Entry 9IX5 (X-ray diffraction, 2.65 A resolution); this record covers chains A and B.

# Chain A
Protein: Thyroid hormone receptor beta
From: Homo sapiens
UniProtKB: P10828 (THB_HUMAN); residues 203-461 here = UniProt positions 203-461
Sequence (259 residues; each row starts with the number of its first residue):
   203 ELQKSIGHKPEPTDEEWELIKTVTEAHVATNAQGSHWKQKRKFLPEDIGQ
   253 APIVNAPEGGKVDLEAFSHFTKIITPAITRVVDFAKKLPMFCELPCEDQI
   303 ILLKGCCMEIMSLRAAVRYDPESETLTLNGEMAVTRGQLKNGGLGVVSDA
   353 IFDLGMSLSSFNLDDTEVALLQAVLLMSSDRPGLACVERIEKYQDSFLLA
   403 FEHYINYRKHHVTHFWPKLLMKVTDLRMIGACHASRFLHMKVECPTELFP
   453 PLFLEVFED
Disordered / not traced: 203-210, 237-238, 247-264, 444-445, 460-461
Small-molecule neighbours: A1EAC (2-[(1-methoxy-7-naphthalen-2-yloxy-4-oxidanyl-isoquinolin-3-yl)carbonylamino]ethanoic acid): Asn-233, Phe-269, Phe-272, Ile-275, Ile-276, Ala-279, Arg-282, Met-310, Met-313, Ser-314, Arg-316, Ala-317, Arg-320, Thr-329, Leu-330, Asn-331, Gly-345, Leu-346, His-435, Arg-438, Phe-439, Met-442, Phe-455, Phe-459

# Chain B
Protein: Nuclear receptor coactivator 2
From: Homo sapiens
UniProtKB: Q15596 (NCOA2_HUMAN); residues 741-752 here = UniProt positions 741-752
Sequence (12 residues; row label = number of the first residue in the row):
   741 ENALLRYLLDKD
Disordered / not traced: 752

# Interface between chain A and chain B
Contacting residue pairs (20):
  Lys-288(A) / Leu-748(B)  hydrogen bond (side chain-backbone)
  Lys-288(A) / Leu-749(B)
  Lys-288(A) / Lys-751(B)
  Phe-293(A) / Leu-749(B)  hydrophobic
  Cys-298(A) / Arg-746(B)
  Glu-299(A) / Arg-746(B)  salt bridge
  Gln-301(A) / Leu-749(B)
  Ile-302(A) / Asn-742(B)
  Ile-302(A) / Leu-745(B)  hydrophobic
  Ile-302(A) / Arg-746(B)
  Ile-302(A) / Leu-749(B)  hydrophobic
  Leu-305(A) / Leu-749(B)  hydrophobic
  Lys-306(A) / Asn-742(B)  hydrogen bond
  Leu-454(A) / Leu-744(B)  hydrophobic
  Leu-454(A) / Leu-745(B)  hydrophobic
  Leu-454(A) / Leu-748(B)  hydrophobic
  Glu-457(A) / Asn-742(B)
  Glu-457(A) / Ala-743(B)  hydrogen bond (side chain-backbone)
  Glu-457(A) / Leu-744(B)  hydrogen bond (side chain-backbone)
  Glu-457(A) / Leu-745(B)  hydrogen bond (side chain-backbone)
Interface residues without a listed pair, chain A (12 interface residues in all): Val-284, Pro-453
Interface residues without a listed pair, chain B (9 interface residues in all): Asp-750

# In short
12 residues of chain A and 9 residues of chain B are in contact, with 5 hydrogen bonds and 1 salt bridge.
Polar contacts include Glu-299(A)/Arg-746(B), Lys-288(A)/Leu-748(B) and Lys-306(A)/Asn-742(B). Ligands of
chain A: compound A1EAC.
Here chain A is Thyroid hormone receptor beta and chain B is Nuclear receptor coactivator 2, both from Homo
sapiens. Entry 9IX5 (An agonist(compound 15n) of Thyroid Hormone Receptor B) was determined by X-ray
diffraction together with 9J0K from the same study.
